5W0U - chains B and G of the 3 polymer chains in the assembly; structure by X-ray diffraction, 2.90 A resolution.

# Chain B
Molecule: Maltose-binding periplasmic protein, Single-stranded DNA cytosine deaminase
Source organism: Escherichia coli O157:H7
Notes: EC 3.5.4.38
UniProt: chimeric construct of P0AEY0, Q9GZX7: residues 2-367 from P0AEY0 (MALE_ECO57) positions 27-392 (UniProt number = residue number + 25); residues 1013-1181 from Q9GZX7 positions 13-181 (UniProt number = residue number - 1000)
Sequence (549 residues; row label = number of the first residue in the row; note: 632 numbers in that range are skipped by the numbering (no residue carries them; nothing is unmodelled there)):
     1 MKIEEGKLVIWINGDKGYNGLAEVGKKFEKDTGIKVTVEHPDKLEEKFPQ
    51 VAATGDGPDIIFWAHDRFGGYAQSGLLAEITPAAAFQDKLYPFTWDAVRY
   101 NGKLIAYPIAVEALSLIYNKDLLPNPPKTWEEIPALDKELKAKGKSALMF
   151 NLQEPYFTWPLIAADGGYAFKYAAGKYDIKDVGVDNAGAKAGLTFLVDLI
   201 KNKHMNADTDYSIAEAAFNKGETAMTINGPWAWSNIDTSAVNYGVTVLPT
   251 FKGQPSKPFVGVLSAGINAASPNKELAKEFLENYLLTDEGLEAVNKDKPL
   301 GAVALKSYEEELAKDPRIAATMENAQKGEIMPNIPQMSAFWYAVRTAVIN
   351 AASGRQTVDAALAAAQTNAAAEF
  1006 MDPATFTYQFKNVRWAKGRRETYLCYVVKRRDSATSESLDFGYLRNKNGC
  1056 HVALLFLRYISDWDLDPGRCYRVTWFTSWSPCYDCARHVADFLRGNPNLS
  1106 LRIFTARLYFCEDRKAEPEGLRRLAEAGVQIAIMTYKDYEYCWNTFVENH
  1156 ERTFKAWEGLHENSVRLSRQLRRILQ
Not modelled in the structure: 1-2, 1036-1040
Sequence notes: initiating methionine (1); engineered mutation Ala83 (Asp108 in P0AEY0), Ala84 (Lys109 in P0AEY0), Ala173 (Glu198 in P0AEY0), Ala174 (Asn199 in P0AEY0), Ala240 (Lys265 in P0AEY0), Ala360 (Glu385 in P0AEY0), Ala363 (Lys388 in P0AEY0), Ala364 (Asp389 in P0AEY0), Glu1042 (Phe42 in Q9GZX7), Ala1058 (Glu58 in Q9GZX7), Ala1130 (His130 in Q9GZX7), Glu1131 (Arg131 in Q9GZX7), Tyr1141 (Phe141 in Q9GZX7), Glu1145 (Phe145 in Q9GZX7), Gln1181 (Leu181 in Q9GZX7); linker (368-373, 1006-1012)
Bound ions: Ca2+: Asn368, Asp1045; Zn2+: His1056, Cys1087, Cys1090
Residues lining bound ligands: 2'-deoxycytidine-5'-monophosphate (DCM): Arg1025, Thr1027, Asn1051, His1056, Trp1084, Ser1085, Pro1086, Cys1087, Tyr1114
UniProt features mapped onto this chain:
  - region: Tyr1088 to Cys1116 (Required for interaction with RNF126)
  - binding site (Zn(2+)): His1056, Cys1087, Cys1090
  - modified residue: Thr1027 (Phosphothreonine), Ser1038 (Phosphoserine)
What the authors report for this chain:
  - binding site for 2'-deoxycytidine-5'-monophosphate: Arg1025, Thr1027, Asn1051, His1056, Trp1084, Ser1085, Tyr1114
  - specificity-determining residues: Arg1025
  - mutagenesis - K1034S/R1077S/R1107S: unchanged catalytic activity
  - binding site for the 12-nt DNA strand (chain G): Arg1171, Arg1174, Arg1178
  - disease-associated variants - R1174S: abolished growth
  - mutagenesis - R1171D/R1174E: decreased expression

# Chain G
Molecule: 12-nt DNA strand
Sequence (12 nucleotides; row label = number of the first residue in the row):
     1 CTGGCCTTGAAC

# Interface between chain B and chain G
Contacting residue pairs (7; chain B residue first):
  Arg1019(B) with DG3(G), sugar contact; DG4(G), hydrogen bond to the base
  Asp1118(B) with DG4(G), phosphate contact
  Arg1119(B) with DG3(G), hydrogen bond to the phosphate
  Arg1171(B) with DT2(G), phosphate contact
  Arg1174(B) with DT2(G), phosphate contact
  Gln1175(B) with DG3(G), phosphate contact
Interface residues without a listed pair, chain B (7 interface residues in all): Lys1022
Interface residues without a listed pair, chain G (4 interface residues in all): DC5

# In short
Chain B and chain G form an interface of 7 and 4 residues respectively; the contacts include 2 hydrogen bonds.
Polar pairs include Arg1019(B)-DG4(G) and Arg1119(B)-DG3(G). Chain B binds 2'-deoxycytidine-5'-monophosphate.
The paper reports a binding site for 2'-deoxycytidine-5'-monophosphate at Arg1025(B), Thr1027(B) and
Asn1051(B) among others; R1174S of chain B abolishes growth; 3 substitutions were tested in all.
Here chain B is Maltose-binding periplasmic protein, Single-stranded DNA cytosine deaminase (Escherichia coli
O157:H7) and chain G is a 12-nt DNA strand. Entry 5W0U (Crystal structure of MBP fused activation-induced
cytidine deaminase (AID) in complex with dCMP) was determined by X-ray diffraction, deposited together with
5W0R and 5W0Z.
